Entry 4MEX (X-ray diffraction, 3.90 A resolution); this record covers chains C and D of the 7 polymer chains in the assembly.

Chain C:
Molecule: DNA-directed RNA polymerase subunit beta
Source organism: Escherichia coli
Notes: EC 2.7.7.6
UniProt: P0A8V2 (RPOB_ECOLI); residue numbers follow UniProt; this construct covers 1-1342
Chain sequence (1342 residues; each row starts with the number of its first residue):
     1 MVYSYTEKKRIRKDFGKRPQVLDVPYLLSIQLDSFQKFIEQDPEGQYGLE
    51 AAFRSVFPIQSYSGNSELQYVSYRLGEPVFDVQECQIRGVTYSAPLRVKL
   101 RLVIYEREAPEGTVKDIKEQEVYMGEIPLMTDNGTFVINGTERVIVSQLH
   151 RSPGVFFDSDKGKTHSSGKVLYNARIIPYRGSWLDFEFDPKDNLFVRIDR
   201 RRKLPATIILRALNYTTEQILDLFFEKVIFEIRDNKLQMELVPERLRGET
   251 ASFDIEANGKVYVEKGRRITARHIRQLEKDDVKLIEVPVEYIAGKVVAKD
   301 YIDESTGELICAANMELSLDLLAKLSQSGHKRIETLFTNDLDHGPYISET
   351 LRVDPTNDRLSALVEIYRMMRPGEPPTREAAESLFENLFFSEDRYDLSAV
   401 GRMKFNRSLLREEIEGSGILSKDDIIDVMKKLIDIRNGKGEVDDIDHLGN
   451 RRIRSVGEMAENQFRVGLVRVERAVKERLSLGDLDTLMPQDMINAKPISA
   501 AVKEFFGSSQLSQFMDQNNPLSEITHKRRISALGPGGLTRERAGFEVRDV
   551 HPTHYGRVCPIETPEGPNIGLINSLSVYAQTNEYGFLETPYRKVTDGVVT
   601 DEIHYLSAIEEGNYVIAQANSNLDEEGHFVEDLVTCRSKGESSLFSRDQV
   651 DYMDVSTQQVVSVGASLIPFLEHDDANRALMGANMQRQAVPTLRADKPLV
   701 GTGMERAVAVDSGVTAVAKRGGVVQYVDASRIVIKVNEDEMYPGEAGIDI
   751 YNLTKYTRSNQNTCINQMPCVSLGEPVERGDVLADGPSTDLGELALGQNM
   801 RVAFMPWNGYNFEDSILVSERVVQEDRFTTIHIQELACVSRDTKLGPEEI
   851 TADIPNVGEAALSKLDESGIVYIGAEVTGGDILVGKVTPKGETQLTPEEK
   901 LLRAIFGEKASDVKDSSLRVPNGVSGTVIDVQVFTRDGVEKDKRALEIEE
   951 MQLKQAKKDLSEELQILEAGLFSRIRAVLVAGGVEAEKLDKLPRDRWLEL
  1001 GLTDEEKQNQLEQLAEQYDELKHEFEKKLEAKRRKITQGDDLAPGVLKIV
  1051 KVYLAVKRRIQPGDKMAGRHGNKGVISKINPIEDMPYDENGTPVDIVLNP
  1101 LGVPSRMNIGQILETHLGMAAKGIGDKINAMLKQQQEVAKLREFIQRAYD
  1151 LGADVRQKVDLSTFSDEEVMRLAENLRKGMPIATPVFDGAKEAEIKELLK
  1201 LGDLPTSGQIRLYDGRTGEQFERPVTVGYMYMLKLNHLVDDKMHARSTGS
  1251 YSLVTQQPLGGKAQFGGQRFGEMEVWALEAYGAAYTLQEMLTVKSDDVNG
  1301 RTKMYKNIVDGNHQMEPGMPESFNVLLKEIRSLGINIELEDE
Unresolved in the structure: 1-2
UniProt features mapped onto this chain:
  - modified residue (N6-acetyllysine): Lys-1022, Lys-1200
What the authors report for this chain:
  - binding site for Salinamide A: Asp-675, Asn-677

Chain D:
Molecule: DNA-directed RNA polymerase subunit beta'
Source organism: Escherichia coli
Notes: EC 2.7.7.6
UniProt: P0A8T7 (RPOC_ECOLI); residue numbers follow UniProt; this construct covers 1-1407
Chain sequence (1407 residues; numbered 1 to 1407; the number before each row is that of its first residue):
     1 MKDLLKFLKAQTKTEEFDAIKIALASPDMIRSWSFGEVKKPETINYRTFK
    51 PERDGLFCARIFGPVKDYECLCGKYKRLKHRGVICEKCGVEVTQTKVRRE
   101 RMGHIELASPTAHIWFLKSLPSRIGLLLDMPLRDIERVLYFESYVVIEGG
   151 MTNLERQQILTEEQYLDALEEFGDEFDAKMGAEAIQALLKSMDLEQECEQ
   201 LREELNETNSETKRKKLTKRIKLLEAFVQSGNKPEWMILTVLPVLPPDLR
   251 PLVPLDGGRFATSDLNDLYRRVINRNNRLKRLLDLAAPDIIVRNEKRMLQ
   301 EAVDALLDNGRRGRAITGSNKRPLKSLADMIKGKQGRFRQNLLGKRVDYS
   351 GRSVITVGPYLRLHQCGLPKKMALELFKPFIYGKLELRGLATTIKAAKKM
   401 VEREEAVVWDILDEVIREHPVLLNRAPTLHRLGIQAFEPVLIEGKAIQLH
   451 PLVCAAYNADFDGDQMAVHVPLTLEAQLEARALMMSTNNILSPANGEPII
   501 VPSQDVVLGLYYMTRDCVNAKGEGMVLTGPKEAERLYRSGLASLHARVKV
   551 RITEYEKDANGELVAKTSLKDTTVGRAILWMIVPKGLPYSIVNQALGKKA
   601 ISKMLNTCYRILGLKPTVIFADQIMYTGFAYAARSGASVGIDDMVIPEKK
   651 HEIISEAEAEVAEIQEQFQSGLVTAGERYNKVIDIWAAANDRVSKAMMDN
   701 LQTETVINRDGQEEKQVSFNSIYMMADSGARGSAAQIRQLAGMRGLMAKP
   751 DGSIIETPITANFREGLNVLQYFISTHGARKGLADTALKTANSGYLTRRL
   801 VDVAQDLVVTEDDCGTHEGIMMTPVIEGGDVKEPLRDRVLGRVTAEDVLK
   851 PGTADILVPRNTLLHEQWCDLLEENSVDAVKVRSVVSCDTDFGVCAHCYG
   901 RDLARGHIINKGEAIGVIAAQSIGEPGTQLTMRTFHIGGAASRAAAESSI
   951 QVKNKGSIKLSNVKSVVNSSGKLVITSRNTELKLIDEFGRTKESYKVPYG
  1001 AVLAKGDGEQVAGGETVANWDPHTMPVITEVSGFVRFTDMIDGQTITRQT
  1051 DELTGLSSLVVLDSAERTAGGKDLRPALKIVDAQGNDVLIPGTDMPAQYF
  1101 LPGKAIVQLEDGVQISSGDTLARIPQESGGTKDITGGLPRVADLFEARRP
  1151 KEPAILAEISGIVSFGKETKGKRRLVITPVDGSDPYEEMIPKWRQLNVFE
  1201 GERVERGDVISDGPEAPHDILRLRGVHAVTRYIVNEVQDVYRLQGVKIND
  1251 KHIEVIVRQMLRKATIVNAGSSDFLEGEQVEYSRVKIANRELEANGKVGA
  1301 TYSRDLLGITKASLATESFISAASFQETTRVLTEAAVAGKRDELRGLKEN
  1351 VIVGRLIPAGTGYAYHQDRMRRRAAGEAPAAPQVTAEDASASLAELLNAG
  1401 LGGSDNE
Unresolved in the structure: 1-8, 333-344, 933-1136, 1375-1407
Ion coordination: Zn2+ site 1: Cys-70, Cys-72, Cys-85, Cys-88; Mg2+: Asp-460, Asp-462, Asp-464; Zn2+ site 2: Cys-814, Cys-888, Cys-895, Cys-898
UniProt features mapped onto this chain:
  - binding site (Zn(2+)): Cys-70, Cys-72, Cys-85, Cys-88, Cys-814, Cys-888, Cys-895, Cys-898
  - binding site (Mg(2+)): Asp-460, Asp-462, Asp-464
  - modified residue: Lys-983 (N6-acetyllysine)
What the authors report for this chain:
  - binding site for Salinamide A: Arg-738, Ala-779, Gly-782

Interface between chain C and chain D:
Contacting residue pairs (294; chain C residue first):
  Phe-545(C) / Lys-781(D)
  Phe-545(C) / Leu-788(D)  hydrophobic
  Arg-548(C) / Arg-780(D)  hydrogen bond (backbone-side chain)
  Asp-549(C) / Lys-781(D)
  Val-550(C) / Thr-776(D)
  Val-550(C) / Arg-780(D)
  His-551(C) / Phe-773(D)
  Pro-552(C) / Phe-773(D)
  Tyr-555(C) / Val-769(D)
  Tyr-555(C) / Phe-773(D)
  Cys-559(C) / Arg-780(D)
  Pro-560(C) / Phe-773(D)  hydrophobic
  Pro-560(C) / Thr-776(D)
  Pro-560(C) / Arg-780(D)  hydrogen bond (backbone-side chain)
  Thr-563(C) / Arg-780(D)
  Ile-569(C) / Arg-780(D)
  Ile-569(C) / Leu-783(D)  hydrophobic
  Ile-569(C) / Ala-784(D)
  Gly-570(C) / Arg-780(D)
  Gln-618(C) / Val-769(D)
  Ser-642(C) / Leu-770(D)
  Val-660(C) / Val-769(D)  hydrophobic
  Val-660(C) / Phe-773(D)  hydrophobic
  Leu-671(C) / Tyr-772(D)
  Glu-672(C) / Phe-763(D)
  Glu-672(C) / Gly-766(D)
  Glu-672(C) / Leu-767(D)
  His-673(C) / Phe-763(D)  hydrogen bond (side chain-backbone)
  His-673(C) / Arg-764(D)
  His-673(C) / Glu-765(D)
  His-673(C) / Gly-766(D)
  Asp-674(C) / Phe-763(D)
  Asp-674(C) / Tyr-772(D)  hydrogen bond (backbone-side chain)
  Asp-675(C) / Arg-744(D)  salt bridge
  Asp-675(C) / Phe-763(D)
  Asp-675(C) / Tyr-772(D)  hydrogen bond (backbone-side chain)
  Ala-676(C) / Tyr-772(D)  hydrogen bond (backbone-side chain)
  Ala-676(C) / Ala-779(D)  hydrophobic
  Asn-677(C) / Ala-779(D)
  Asn-677(C) / Leu-783(D)
  Ala-679(C) / Tyr-772(D)
  Leu-680(C) / Leu-783(D)  hydrophobic
  Phe-804(C) / Ala-637(D)
  Phe-804(C) / Ser-638(D)  hydrogen bond (backbone-side chain)
  Met-805(C) / Ala-633(D)
  Met-805(C) / Ala-637(D)
  Pro-806(C) / Asp-505(D)
  Pro-806(C) / Leu-508(D)  hydrophobic
  Pro-806(C) / Ala-632(D)
  Pro-806(C) / Ala-633(D)
  Pro-806(C) / Ala-637(D)
  Trp-807(C) / Ala-633(D)  hydrophobic
  Asn-808(C) / Pro-359(D)
  Asn-808(C) / Ala-633(D)
  Gly-809(C) / Val-357(D)
  Gly-809(C) / Pro-359(D)
  Gly-809(C) / Phe-629(D)
  Tyr-810(C) / Val-357(D)
  Tyr-810(C) / Pro-359(D)
  Tyr-810(C) / Tyr-360(D)
  Asn-811(C) / Asp-505(D)
  Phe-812(C) / Val-357(D)  hydrophobic
  Phe-812(C) / Pro-451(D)  hydrophobic
  Phe-812(C) / Phe-461(D)
  Phe-812(C) / Ser-503(D)
  Phe-812(C) / Gln-504(D)
  Phe-812(C) / Asp-505(D)
  Phe-812(C) / Phe-629(D)  hydrophobic
  Glu-813(C) / Phe-461(D)  hydrogen bond (backbone-backbone)
  Ser-815(C) / Val-357(D)
  Arg-841(C) / Asp-256(D)  hydrogen bond (side chain-backbone)
  Arg-841(C) / Gly-257(D)  hydrogen bond (side chain-backbone)
  Arg-841(C) / Gly-258(D)
  Lys-844(C) / Phe-49(D)
  Gln-894(C) / Arg-77(D)
  Leu-895(C) / Arg-77(D)
  Gln-1061(C) / Lys-445(D)
  Pro-1062(C) / Ala-446(D)
  Gly-1063(C) / Val-354(D)
  Gly-1063(C) / Thr-356(D)
  Gly-1063(C) / Ala-446(D)
  Lys-1065(C) / Asp-462(D)
  Lys-1073(C) / Asp-462(D)
  Gly-1074(C) / Phe-461(D)
  Val-1075(C) / Val-354(D)  hydrophobic
  Val-1075(C) / Ile-355(D)
  Val-1075(C) / Thr-356(D)
  Val-1075(C) / Phe-461(D)  hydrogen bond (backbone-backbone)
  Ile-1076(C) / Thr-356(D)
  Ser-1077(C) / Thr-356(D)
  Ser-1077(C) / Val-357(D)
  Asn-1099(C) / Asp-505(D)  hydrogen bond
  Pro-1100(C) / Ala-637(D)
  Leu-1101(C) / Gln-504(D)
  Leu-1101(C) / Asp-505(D)
  Leu-1101(C) / Met-725(D)  hydrophobic
  Leu-1101(C) / Arg-731(D)  hydrogen bond (backbone-side chain)
  Pro-1104(C) / Met-725(D)  hydrophobic
  Pro-1104(C) / Arg-731(D)
  Ser-1105(C) / Arg-731(D)  hydrogen bond
  Arg-1106(C) / Arg-731(D)
  Met-1107(C) / Gln-736(D)
  Met-1107(C) / Phe-763(D)
  Ile-1112(C) / Val-639(D)
  Ile-1112(C) / Ile-641(D)
  Leu-1113(C) / Ile-641(D)  hydrophobic
  His-1116(C) / Gly-640(D)
  His-1116(C) / Ile-641(D)  hydrogen bond (side chain-backbone)
  Phe-1187(C) / Leu-767(D)
  Phe-1187(C) / Asn-768(D)
  Phe-1187(C) / Val-769(D)
  Phe-1187(C) / Tyr-772(D)  hydrophobic
  Glu-1192(C) / Ile-641(D)
  Glu-1192(C) / Arg-764(D)  salt bridge
  Lys-1196(C) / Asp-642(D)  salt bridge
  Ser-1207(C) / Asp-642(D)
  Phe-1221(C) / Ala-633(D)
  Phe-1221(C) / Arg-634(D)
  Glu-1222(C) / Tyr-512(D)  hydrogen bond
  Glu-1222(C) / Leu-544(D)  hydrogen bond (side chain-backbone)
  Glu-1222(C) / Arg-634(D)  hydrogen bond (backbone-backbone)
  Glu-1222(C) / Ser-635(D)
  Arg-1223(C) / Ser-635(D)
  Arg-1223(C) / Gly-636(D)
  Val-1225(C) / Gly-636(D)
  Val-1225(C) / Ser-638(D)
  Thr-1226(C) / Ser-638(D)  hydrogen bond (backbone-side chain)
  Thr-1226(C) / Val-639(D)
  Thr-1226(C) / Gly-640(D)
  Val-1239(C) / Ser-353(D)
  Val-1239(C) / Val-354(D)  hydrophobic
  Val-1239(C) / Lys-445(D)
  Asp-1240(C) / Lys-445(D)
  Lys-1242(C) / Arg-352(D)
  Lys-1242(C) / Val-354(D)
  Lys-1242(C) / Gln-465(D)
  Met-1243(C) / Arg-352(D)
  Met-1243(C) / Ser-353(D)
  Met-1243(C) / Lys-371(D)
  Met-1243(C) / Met-372(D)  hydrophobic
  Met-1243(C) / Lys-445(D)
  His-1244(C) / Gly-351(D)
  His-1244(C) / Arg-352(D)  hydrogen bond (backbone-backbone)
  Ala-1245(C) / Ser-350(D)
  Ala-1245(C) / Gly-351(D)
  Ala-1245(C) / Glu-375(D)
  Arg-1246(C) / Asp-348(D)  salt bridge
  Arg-1246(C) / Tyr-349(D)  hydrogen bond (backbone-backbone)
  Arg-1246(C) / Ser-350(D)  hydrogen bond (backbone-backbone)
  Arg-1246(C) / Glu-375(D)
  Arg-1246(C) / Leu-376(D)
  Ser-1247(C) / Asp-348(D)
  Ser-1247(C) / Tyr-349(D)  hydrogen bond (backbone-backbone)
  Ser-1247(C) / Glu-375(D)  hydrogen bond
  Thr-1248(C) / Tyr-349(D)
  Tyr-1251(C) / Asp-348(D)  hydrogen bond
  Leu-1253(C) / Arg-99(D)  hydrogen bond (backbone-side chain)
  Val-1254(C) / Arg-99(D)  hydrogen bond (backbone-side chain)
  Val-1254(C) / Asp-248(D)
  Gln-1256(C) / Arg-99(D)
  Gln-1257(C) / Lys-345(D)
  Pro-1258(C) / Arg-346(D)
  Pro-1258(C) / Val-347(D)
  Pro-1258(C) / Asp-348(D)
  Gly-1267(C) / Arg-346(D)  hydrogen bond (backbone-side chain)
  Gly-1267(C) / Val-347(D)
  Gly-1267(C) / Ser-350(D)
  Gln-1268(C) / Lys-345(D)
  Gln-1268(C) / Arg-346(D)
  Gln-1268(C) / Val-347(D)  hydrogen bond (backbone-backbone)
  Gln-1268(C) / Ser-350(D)  hydrogen bond (backbone-side chain)
  Gln-1268(C) / Gly-351(D)  hydrogen bond (side chain-backbone)
  Gln-1268(C) / Arg-352(D)  hydrogen bond
  Arg-1269(C) / Lys-345(D)
  Arg-1269(C) / Arg-346(D)
  Phe-1270(C) / Lys-345(D)  hydrogen bond (backbone-backbone)
  Phe-1270(C) / Ile-434(D)  hydrophobic
  Glu-1272(C) / Arg-798(D)  salt bridge
  Met-1273(C) / Thr-428(D)
  Glu-1274(C) / Asn-424(D)
  Glu-1274(C) / Thr-428(D)  hydrogen bond
  Glu-1274(C) / Ile-434(D)
  Trp-1276(C) / Arg-798(D)
  Trp-1276(C) / Val-801(D)
  Trp-1276(C) / Val-917(D)
  Trp-1276(C) / Gln-921(D)
  Ala-1277(C) / Thr-428(D)
  Ala-1277(C) / Arg-431(D)
  Ala-1277(C) / Ile-434(D)  hydrophobic
  Ala-1277(C) / Gln-921(D)
  Leu-1278(C) / Met-484(D)  hydrophobic
  Glu-1279(C) / Gln-805(D)
  Glu-1279(C) / Ala-914(D)
  Glu-1279(C) / Leu-1347(D)
  Glu-1279(C) / Val-1351(D)
  Glu-1279(C) / Ile-1357(D)
  Ala-1280(C) / Arg-431(D)  hydrogen bond (backbone-side chain)
  Ala-1280(C) / Ile-918(D)  hydrophobic
  Ala-1280(C) / Gln-921(D)
  Tyr-1281(C) / Arg-431(D)  hydrogen bond (side chain-backbone)
  Tyr-1281(C) / Leu-432(D)
  Tyr-1281(C) / Ile-434(D)  hydrogen bond (side chain-backbone)
  Tyr-1281(C) / Gln-435(D)
  Tyr-1281(C) / Leu-483(D)
  Tyr-1281(C) / Met-484(D)  hydrophobic
  Tyr-1281(C) / Asn-489(D)
  Gly-1282(C) / Gly-1360(D)
  Gly-1282(C) / Thr-1361(D)  hydrogen bond (backbone-backbone)
  Ala-1283(C) / Glu-479(D)
  Ala-1284(C) / Glu-479(D)  hydrogen bond (backbone-side chain)
  Ala-1284(C) / Leu-1356(D)
  Ala-1284(C) / Thr-1361(D)
  Ala-1284(C) / Gly-1362(D)
  Tyr-1285(C) / Glu-475(D)
  Tyr-1285(C) / Glu-479(D)  hydrogen bond (backbone-side chain)
  Tyr-1285(C) / Leu-1356(D)  hydrophobic
  Tyr-1285(C) / Thr-1361(D)
  Thr-1286(C) / Leu-422(D)
  Thr-1286(C) / Ala-476(D)
  Thr-1286(C) / Glu-479(D)  hydrogen bond
  Leu-1287(C) / Val-1351(D)  hydrophobic
  Leu-1287(C) / Ile-1357(D)  hydrophobic
  Gln-1288(C) / Gly-1354(D)
  Gln-1288(C) / Arg-1355(D)
  Gln-1288(C) / Leu-1356(D)
  Glu-1289(C) / Pro-471(D)
  Glu-1289(C) / Leu-472(D)  hydrogen bond (side chain-backbone)
  Glu-1289(C) / Thr-473(D)  hydrogen bond (side chain-backbone)
  Glu-1289(C) / Ala-476(D)
  Met-1290(C) / Val-347(D)
  Met-1290(C) / His-469(D)
  Leu-1291(C) / Lys-345(D)
  Leu-1291(C) / Val-1351(D)
  Thr-1292(C) / Gly-1354(D)
  Lys-1294(C) / Val-347(D)
  Lys-1294(C) / Asp-348(D)  hydrogen bond (backbone-backbone)
  Lys-1294(C) / Val-470(D)  hydrogen bond (side chain-backbone)
  Lys-1294(C) / Leu-472(D)
  Ser-1295(C) / Lys-345(D)
  Ser-1295(C) / Arg-346(D)  hydrogen bond (side chain-backbone)
  Asp-1296(C) / Lys-345(D)
  Tyr-1305(C) / Tyr-349(D)
  Tyr-1305(C) / Pro-379(D)  hydrophobic
  Tyr-1305(C) / Tyr-382(D)
  Ile-1308(C) / Pro-379(D)  hydrophobic
  Ile-1308(C) / Phe-380(D)  hydrophobic
  Ile-1308(C) / Leu-472(D)  hydrophobic
  Val-1309(C) / Pro-379(D)
  Val-1309(C) / Gly-383(D)
  Gln-1314(C) / Thr-473(D)
  Met-1319(C) / Val-1353(D)
  Pro-1320(C) / Lys-345(D)
  Pro-1320(C) / Ile-1352(D)
  Pro-1320(C) / Val-1353(D)
  Pro-1320(C) / Gly-1354(D)
  Glu-1321(C) / Arg-99(D)  salt bridge
  Phe-1323(C) / Ile-1352(D)  hydrophobic
  Val-1325(C) / Leu-249(D)  hydrophobic
  Lys-1328(C) / Glu-100(D)
  Lys-1328(C) / Met-102(D)
  Lys-1328(C) / Leu-245(D)
  Lys-1328(C) / Leu-249(D)
  Glu-1329(C) / Leu-245(D)
  Arg-1331(C) / Trp-33(D)
  Arg-1331(C) / Met-102(D)
  Arg-1331(C) / Pro-243(D)
  Ser-1332(C) / Met-102(D)
  Ser-1332(C) / Pro-243(D)
  Ser-1332(C) / Leu-245(D)
  Ser-1332(C) / Tyr-269(D)
  Ser-1332(C) / Leu-327(D)
  Leu-1333(C) / His-113(D)
  Leu-1333(C) / Trp-115(D)  hydrophobic
  Leu-1333(C) / Leu-327(D)  hydrophobic
  Leu-1333(C) / Ile-331(D)  hydrophobic
  Gly-1334(C) / Ala-25(D)  hydrogen bond (backbone-backbone)
  Ile-1335(C) / Ala-23(D)
  Ile-1335(C) / Trp-33(D)
  Asn-1336(C) / Lys-21(D)
  Asn-1336(C) / Ile-22(D)
  Asn-1336(C) / Ala-23(D)  hydrogen bond (backbone-backbone)
  Asn-1336(C) / Leu-24(D)
  Asn-1336(C) / Trp-33(D)
  Ile-1337(C) / Lys-21(D)
  Glu-1338(C) / Ala-19(D)
  Glu-1338(C) / Ile-20(D)
  Glu-1338(C) / Lys-21(D)  hydrogen bond (backbone-backbone)
  Leu-1339(C) / Ala-19(D)
  Glu-1340(C) / Phe-17(D)
  Glu-1340(C) / Asp-18(D)  hydrogen bond (backbone-backbone)
  Glu-1340(C) / Ala-19(D)  hydrogen bond (backbone-backbone)
  Asp-1341(C) / Asp-18(D)
  Glu-1342(C) / Glu-16(D)
  Glu-1342(C) / Asp-18(D)
Other interface residues (no listed pair), chain C (148 interface residues in all): His-554, Ile-561, Gly-566, Asn-620, Arg-637, Asp-814, Val-1103, Ile-1109, Pro-1224, Gly-1249, Thr-1255, Lys-1262, Val-1275, Pro-1317, Leu-1326, Ile-1330
Other interface residues (no listed pair), chain D (155 interface residues in all): Met-29, Pro-251, Val-253, Leu-307, Met-330, Lys-378, Glu-386, Ile-394, Leu-429, Cys-454, Asp-460, Ala-467, Ser-543, Ala-730, Gln-739, Leu-740, His-777, Asp-785, Ala-787, Thr-797, Leu-1332, Ala-1336, Ala-1359

In short:
148 residues of chain C and 155 residues of chain D are in contact; the contacts include 51 hydrogen bonds and
6 salt bridges. Polar contacts include Asp-675(C)/Arg-744(D), Glu-1192(C)/Arg-764(D) and
Lys-1196(C)/Asp-642(D). The paper reports a binding site for Salinamide A at Asp-675(C), Asn-677(C) and
Arg-738(D) among others.
Chain C is DNA-directed RNA polymerase subunit beta and chain D is DNA-directed RNA polymerase subunit beta',
both from Escherichia coli; the structure, Crystal structure of Escherichia coli RNA polymerase in complex
with salinamide A, was determined by X-ray diffraction (same publication as 4MEY).
